Entry 5H3E (X-ray diffraction, 2.21 A resolution); this record covers chains A and B.

[Chain A (and B)]
Molecule: Isocitrate dehydrogenase [NADP], mitochondrial
From: Mus musculus
Notes: EC 1.1.1.42; chain B of this document is another copy of the same molecule, construct and numbering; everything in this record applies to it too
Reference sequence: P54071 (IDHP_MOUSE); residues 40-452 here = UniProt positions 40-452
Amino-acid sequence (422 residues; numbered 39 to 460; the number before each row is that of its first residue):
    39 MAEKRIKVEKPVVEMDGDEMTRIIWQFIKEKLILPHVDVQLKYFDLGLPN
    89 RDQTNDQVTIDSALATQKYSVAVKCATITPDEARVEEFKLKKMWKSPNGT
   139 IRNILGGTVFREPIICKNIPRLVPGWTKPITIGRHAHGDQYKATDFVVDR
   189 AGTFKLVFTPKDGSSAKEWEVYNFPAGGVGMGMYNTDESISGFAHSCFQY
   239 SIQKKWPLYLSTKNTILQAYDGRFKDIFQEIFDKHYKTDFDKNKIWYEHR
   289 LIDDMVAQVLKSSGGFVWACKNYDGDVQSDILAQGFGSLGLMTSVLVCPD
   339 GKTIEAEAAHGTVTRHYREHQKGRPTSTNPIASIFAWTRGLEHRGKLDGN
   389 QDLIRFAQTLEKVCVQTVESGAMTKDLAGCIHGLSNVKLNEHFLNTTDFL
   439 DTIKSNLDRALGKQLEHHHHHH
Unresolved in the structure: 39-41, 451-460 (chain B: 39-41, 452-460)
Differences from the reference sequence: expression tag (39, 453-460); engineered mutation Gln256 (Lys in P54071)
Bound ions: Mg2+ site 1: Asp291 (together with isocitric acid) (shared with Asp314(B) of chain B); Mg2+ site 2: Asp314 (together with isocitric acid) (shared with Asp291(B) of chain B)
Small-molecule neighbours:
  - isocitric acid (ICT), molecule 1: Thr117, Ser134, Asn136, Gly137, Arg140, Arg149, Arg172, Tyr179, Asp314, Glu345, Ala347
  - isocitric acid (ICT), molecule 2: Lys251, Thr253, Ile254, Asp291
Swiss-Prot annotation at these positions:
  - binding site (NADP(+)): Thr115 to Thr117, Arg122, Lys299, Gly349 to His354, Asn367
  - binding site (D-threo-isocitrate): Thr117, Ser134 to Arg140, Arg149, Arg172
  - binding site (Mn(2+)): Asp291, Asp314
  - site (Critical for catalysis): Tyr179, Lys251
  - modified residue (N6-acetyllysine): Lys45, Lys48, Lys67, Lys69, Lys80, Lys106, Lys155, Lys166, Lys180, Lys193, Lys199, Lys263, Lys272, Lys275, Lys280, Lys282, Lys384, Lys400, Lys413, Lys442
Reported in the primary citation:
  - self-association interface (contacts with another copy of this molecule); pairs are residue here / residue on that copy: Gln256-Pro118 (hydrogen bond), Gln256-Trp132 (hydrogen bond)
  - mutagenesis - K180Q, K263Q, K272Q, K275Q: decreased catalytic activity
  - mutagenesis - K251Q: abolished catalytic activity
  - mutagenesis - K360Q, K384Q: unchanged catalytic activity
  - catalytic residues: Lys251
  - post-translational modification sites: Lys413 (citing earlier work)
  - mutagenesis - K413Q: decreased catalytic activity on NADP+

[How chain A and chain B interact]
Pairs across the interface - 172 pairs, chain A then chain B:
  Thr117(A) with Thr253(B)
  Met131(A) with Gln256(B), hydrogen bond (backbone-side chain)
  Ser134(A) with Ile254(B)
  Leu160(A) with Leu160(B); Val161(B); Pro162(B); Leu298(B); Lys299(B)
  Val161(A) with Leu160(B)
  Pro162(A) with Leu160(B); Pro162(B)
  Gln178(A) with Gln178(B); Ile254(B); Leu255(B)
  Tyr179(A) with Lys251(B); Ile254(B), hydrophobic
  Thr182(A) with Leu194(B); Trp207(B); Glu208(B)
  Asp183(A) with Leu255(B); Gln256(B), hydrogen bond (side chain-backbone); Ala257(B), hydrogen bond (side chain-backbone); Tyr258(B), hydrogen bond (side chain-backbone)
  Phe184(A) with Leu194(B), hydrophobic; Trp207(B), hydrophobic; Ala257(B), hydrophobic
  Val185(A) with Ala257(B), hydrophobic; Arg261(B)
  Val186(A) with Phe196(B), hydrophobic
  Arg188(A) with Phe196(B); Ser202(B)
  Ala189(A) with Pro198(B); Lys199(B), hydrogen bond (backbone-backbone)
  Gly190(A) with Phe196(B); Thr197(B); Lys199(B)
  Thr191(A) with Val195(B); Phe196(B); Thr197(B), hydrogen bond (backbone-backbone)
  Phe192(A) with Leu194(B), hydrophobic; Val195(B); Met221(B)
  Lys193(A) with Leu194(B); Val195(B), hydrogen bond (backbone-backbone)
  Leu194(A) with Thr182(B); Phe192(B), hydrophobic; Lys193(B); Gly220(B)
  Val195(A) with Thr191(B); Phe192(B); Lys193(B), hydrogen bond (backbone-backbone); Val195(B), hydrophobic
  Phe196(A) with Val186(B), hydrophobic; Arg188(B); Gly190(B); Thr191(B)
  Thr197(A) with Gly190(B); Thr191(B), hydrogen bond (backbone-backbone)
  Pro198(A) with Ala189(B)
  Lys199(A) with Ala189(B), hydrogen bond (backbone-backbone); Gly190(B); Asn211(B), hydrogen bond; Phe212(B), hydrogen bond (side chain-backbone)
  Asp200(A) with Arg188(B), salt bridge
  Ser202(A) with Arg188(B)
  Trp207(A) with Thr182(B); Phe184(B), hydrophobic
  Val209(A) with Tyr222(B), hydrophobic
  Tyr210(A) with Tyr222(B), hydrophobic; Thr224(B)
  Phe212(A) with Phe196(B), hydrophobic; Tyr222(B), hydrophobic; Asn223(B)
  Gly215(A) with Thr224(B); Asp225(B), hydrogen bond (backbone-backbone)
  Gly216(A) with Asn223(B); Asp225(B), hydrogen bond (backbone-side chain)
  Val217(A) with Tyr222(B); Asn223(B), hydrogen bond (backbone-backbone); Ala257(B); Tyr258(B), hydrophobic; Arg261(B)
  Gly218(A) with Met221(B); Tyr258(B)
  Met219(A) with Gly220(B); Met221(B), hydrogen bond (backbone-backbone); Leu255(B), hydrophobic; Tyr258(B), hydrophobic
  Gly220(A) with Leu194(B); Met219(B)
  Met221(A) with Phe192(B); Gly218(B); Met219(B), hydrogen bond (backbone-backbone)
  Tyr222(A) with Val209(B); Tyr210(B), hydrophobic; Phe212(B), hydrophobic; Val217(B)
  Asn223(A) with Phe212(B); Gly216(B); Val217(B), hydrogen bond (backbone-backbone)
  Thr224(A) with Tyr210(B); Gly215(B); Gly216(B)
  Asp225(A) with Gly215(B), hydrogen bond (backbone-backbone); Gly216(B), hydrogen bond (side chain-backbone)
  Lys251(A) with Asp314(B), salt bridge
  Asn252(A) with Asp119(B), hydrogen bond
  Thr253(A) with Thr117(B); Pro118(B)
  Ile254(A) with Ser134(B); Gln178(B); Tyr179(B), hydrophobic
  Leu255(A) with Gln178(B); Ala181(B), hydrophobic; Asp183(B); Met219(B), hydrophobic
  Gln256(A) with Pro118(B), hydrogen bond (side chain-backbone); Glu120(B); Met131(B); Trp132(B), hydrogen bond (side chain-backbone); Asp183(B), hydrogen bond (backbone-side chain)
  Ala257(A) with Asp183(B), hydrogen bond (backbone-side chain); Phe184(B), hydrophobic; Val185(B); Val217(B)
  Tyr258(A) with Asp183(B), hydrogen bond (backbone-side chain); Val217(B); Gly218(B); Met219(B), hydrophobic
  Arg261(A) with Val217(B)
  Lys263(A) with Asp119(B), salt bridge
  Arg288(A) with Arg353(B)
  Ile290(A) with Tyr311(B); Val315(B), hydrophobic
  Asp291(A) with Asp314(B); Asp318(B)
  Asp292(A) with Asp318(B); Arg353(B), salt bridge
  Val294(A) with Val315(B); Ile319(B), hydrophobic
  Ala295(A) with Asp318(B); Gln322(B)
  Gln296(A) with Arg353(B)
  Leu298(A) with Leu160(B); Ile319(B); Gln322(B); Gly323(B)
  Lys299(A) with Leu160(B); Gln322(B)
  Tyr311(A) with Ile290(B); Tyr311(B), hydrophobic; Asp312(B), hydrogen bond
  Asp312(A) with Tyr311(B), hydrogen bond
  Asp314(A) with Lys251(B), salt bridge; Asp291(B)
  Val315(A) with Ile290(B), hydrophobic; Val294(B); Gln316(B)
  Gln316(A) with Val315(B); Gln316(B); Ile319(B)
  Asp318(A) with Asp291(B); Ala295(B)
  Ile319(A) with Val294(B), hydrophobic; Leu298(B); Gln316(B); Ile319(B), hydrophobic
  Gln322(A) with Ala295(B); Leu298(B); Lys299(B)
  Gly323(A) with Leu298(B)
  Leu327(A) with Ala295(B), hydrophobic
Also at the interface, not in a pair above, chain A (75 interface residues in all): Trp132, Ala181, Gly260, Asp264
Also at the interface, not in a pair above, chain B (76 interface residues in all): Pro213, Asp292, Leu327, Leu422

[Overview]
The interface between chain A and chain B involves 75 residues on one side and 76 on the other; the contacts
include 28 hydrogen bonds and 5 salt bridges. Polar pairs include Asp200(A)-Arg188(B), Lys251(A)-Asp314(B) and
Lys263(A)-Asp119(B). The paper reports the catalytic residue Lys251(A); K180Q, K263Q and K272Q of chain A,
among others, reduce catalytic activity; 8 substitutions were tested in all.
Both chains are Isocitrate dehydrogenase [NADP], mitochondrial (Mus musculus). Entry 5H3E (Crystal structure
of mouse isocitrate dehydrogenases 2 K256Q mutant complexed with isocitrate) was determined by X-ray
diffraction together with 5H3F from the same study.
